8FVW - chains E and F of the 8 polymer chains in the assembly; structure by electron microscopy, 2.10 A resolution.

[Chain E]
Protein: DNA-directed RNA polymerase subunit alpha
Organism: Escherichia coli K-12
Notes: EC 2.7.7.6
Reference sequence: P0A7Z4 (RPOA_ECOLI); numbering as in UniProt (aligned over 1-329)
Chain sequence (329 residues; each row starts with the number of its first residue):
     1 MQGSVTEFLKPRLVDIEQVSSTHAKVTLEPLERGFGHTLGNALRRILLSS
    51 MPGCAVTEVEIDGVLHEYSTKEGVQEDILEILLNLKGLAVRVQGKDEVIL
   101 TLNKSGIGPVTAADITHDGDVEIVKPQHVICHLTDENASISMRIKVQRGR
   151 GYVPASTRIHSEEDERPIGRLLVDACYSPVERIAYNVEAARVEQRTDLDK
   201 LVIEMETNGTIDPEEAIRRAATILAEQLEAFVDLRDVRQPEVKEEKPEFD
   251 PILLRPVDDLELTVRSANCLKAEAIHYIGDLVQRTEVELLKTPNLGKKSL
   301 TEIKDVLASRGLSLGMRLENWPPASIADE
Disordered / not traced: 1-3, 159-168, 234-329
Swiss-Prot annotation at these positions:
  - region: E162 to E165 (Required for interaction with Crp at class II promoters)
  - modified residue: R265 (ADP-ribosylarginine), K297 (N6-acetyllysine), K298 (N6-acetyllysine)
  - mutagenesis: R45 (R45C: In rpoA112; temperature-sensitive, blocks RNA polymerase assembly), E162 to E165 (5-fold decrease in CRP-class II promoter-dependent transcription), E165 (E165K: 5-fold decrease in CRP-class II promoter-dependent transcription), R191 (R191C: In rpoA101; temperature-sensitive)

[Chain F]
Protein: DNA-directed RNA polymerase subunit beta
Organism: Escherichia coli K-12
Notes: EC 2.7.7.6
Reference sequence: P0A8V2 (RPOB_ECOLI); residue numbers follow UniProt; this construct covers 1-1342
Chain sequence (1342 residues; each row starts with the number of its first residue):
     1 MVYSYTEKKRIRKDFGKRPQVLDVPYLLSIQLDSFQKFIEQDPEGQYGLE
    51 AAFRSVFPIQSYSGNSELQYVSYRLGEPVFDVQECQIRGVTYSAPLRVKL
   101 RLVIYEREAPEGTVKDIKEQEVYMGEIPLMTDNGTFVINGTERVIVSQLH
   151 RSPGVFFDSDKGKTHSSGKVLYNARIIPYRGSWLDFEFDPKDNLFVRIDR
   201 RRKLPATIILRALNYTTEQILDLFFEKVIFEIRDNKLQMELVPERLRGET
   251 ASFDIEANGKVYVEKGRRITARHIRQLEKDDVKLIEVPVEYIAGKVVAKD
   301 YIDESTGELICAANMELSLDLLAKLSQSGHKRIETLFTNDLDHGPYISET
   351 LRVDPTNDRLSALVEIYRMMRPGEPPTREAAESLFENLFFSEDRYDLSAV
   401 GRMKFNRSLLREEIEGSGILSKDDIIDVMKKLIDIRNGKGEVDDIDHLGN
   451 RRIRSVGEMAENQFRVGLVRVERAVKERLSLGDLDTLMPQDMINAKPISA
   501 AVKEFFGSSQLSQFMDQNNPLSEITHKRRISALGPGGLTRERAGFEVRDV
   551 HPTHYGRVCPIETPEGPNIGLINSLSVYAQTNEYGFLETPYRKVTDGVVT
   601 DEIHYLSAIEEGNYVIAQANSNLDEEGHFVEDLVTCRSKGESSLFSRDQV
   651 DYMDVSTQQVVSVGASLIPFLEHDDANRALMGANMQRQAVPTLRADKPLV
   701 GTGMERAVAVDSGVTAVAKRGGVVQYVDASRIVIKVNEDEMYPGEAGIDI
   751 YNLTKYTRSNQNTCINQMPCVSLGEPVERGDVLADGPSTDLGELALGQNM
   801 RVAFMPWNGYNFEDSILVSERVVQEDRFTTIHIQELACVSRDTKLGPEEI
   851 TADIPNVGEAALSKLDESGIVYIGAEVTGGDILVGKVTPKGETQLTPEEK
   901 LLRAIFGEKASDVKDSSLRVPNGVSGTVIDVQVFTRDGVEKDKRALEIEE
   951 MQLKQAKKDLSEELQILEAGLFSRIRAVLVAGGVEAEKLDKLPRDRWLEL
  1001 GLTDEEKQNQLEQLAEQYDELKHEFEKKLEAKRRKITQGDDLAPGVLKIV
  1051 KVYLAVKRRIQPGDKMAGRHGNKGVISKINPIEDMPYDENGTPVDIVLNP
  1101 LGVPSRMNIGQILETHLGMAAKGIGDKINAMLKQQQEVAKLREFIQRAYD
  1151 LGADVRQKVDLSTFSDEEVMRLAENLRKGMPIATPVFDGAKEAEIKELLK
  1201 LGDLPTSGQIRLYDGRTGEQFERPVTVGYMYMLKLNHLVDDKMHARSTGS
  1251 YSLVTQQPLGGKAQFGGQRFGEMEVWALEAYGAAYTLQEMLTVKSDDVNG
  1301 RTKMYKNIVDGNHQMEPGMPESFNVLLKEIRSLGINIELEDE
Disordered / not traced: 1, 891-912
Swiss-Prot annotation at these positions:
  - modified residue (N6-acetyllysine): K1022, K1200
  - mutagenesis: I561 (I561S: Resistant to antibiotics salinamide A and B), I569 (I569S: Resistant to antibiotics salinamide A and B), A665 (A665E: Resistant to antibiotics salinamide A and B), D675 (D675A/G: Resistant to antibiotics salinamide A and B), N677 (N677H/K: Resistant to antibiotics salinamide A and B), L680 (L680M: Resistant to antibiotics salinamide A and B), E813 (E813K: Disrupts the enzyme's active center)

[Interface between chain E and chain F]
Contacting residue pairs (9; chain E residue first):
  R33(E) with E820(F), salt bridge; P1081(F); E1083(F)
  H37(E) with R1216(F), hydrogen bond
  N41(E) with T1217(F), hydrogen bond (side chain-backbone); E1219(F)
  R44(E) with T1217(F); E1219(F), salt bridge
  Y185(E) with T1217(F)
Also at the interface, not in a pair above, chain E (6 interface residues in all): G34
Also at the interface, not in a pair above, chain F (7 interface residues in all): D1084

[Summary]
Chain E and chain F form an interface of 6 and 7 residues respectively, with 2 hydrogen bonds and 2 salt
bridges. Among the polar pairs are R33(E)-E820(F), R44(E)-E1219(F) and H37(E)-R1216(F).
Here chain E is DNA-directed RNA polymerase subunit alpha and chain F is DNA-directed RNA polymerase subunit
beta, both from Escherichia coli K-12. Entry 8FVW (CryoEM structure of E.coli transcription elongation complex
bound to ppGpp) was determined by electron microscopy together with 8FVR from the same study.
